PDB entry 9PMW | electron microscopy, 2.10 A resolution | chains D and A of the 5 polymer chains in the assembly

Chain D:
Molecule: HD4
Chain sequence (19 residues; row label = number of the first residue in the row):
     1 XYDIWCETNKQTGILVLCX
Modified positions: ACE (acetyl group) at position 1; Tyr2 (D-tyrosine; DTY); NH2 (amino group) at position 19
Covalent attachments: covalent link ACE_1-Cys6

Chain A:
Molecule: Huntingtin
Organism: Homo sapiens
UniProtKB: P42858 (HD_HUMAN); the construct has insertions or renumbered stretches relative to UniProt, so the offset changes along the chain: 1-38 = UniProt 1-38; 41-3144 = UniProt 39-3142
Chain sequence (3156 residues; each row starts with the number of its first residue):
     1 MATLEKLMKAFESLKSFQQQQQQQQQQQQQQQQQQQQQQQPPPPPPPPPP
    51 PQLPQPPPQAQPLLPQPQPPPPPPPPPPGPAVAEEPLHRPKKELSATKKD
   101 RVNHCLTICENIVAQSVRNSPEFQKLLGIAMELFLLCSDDAESDVRMVAD
   151 ECLNKVIKALMDSNLPRLQLELYKEIKKNGAPRSLRAALWRFAELAHLVR
   201 PQKCRPYLVNLLPCLTRTSKRPEESVQETLAAAVPKIMASFGNFANDNEI
   251 KVLLKAFIANLKSSSPTIRRTAAGSAVSICQHSRRTQYFYSWLLNVLLGL
   301 LVPVEDEHSTLLILGVLLTLRYLVPLLQQQVKDTSLKGSFGVTRKEMEVS
   351 PSAEQLVQVYELTLHHTQHQDHNVVTGALELLQQLFRTPPPELLQTLTAV
   401 GGIGQLTAAKEESGGRSRSGSIVELIAGGGSSCSPVLSRKQKGKVLLGEE
   451 EALEDDSESRSDVSSSALTASVKDEISGELAASSGVSTPGSAGHDIITEQ
   501 PRSQHTLQADSVDLASCDLTSSATDGDEEDILSHSSSQVSAVPSDPAMDL
   551 NDGTQASSPISDSSQTTTEGPDSAVTPSDSSEIVLDGTDNQYLGLQIGQP
   601 QDEDEEATGILPDEASEAFRNSSMALQQAHLLKNMSHCRQPSDSSVDKFV
   651 LRDEATEPGDQENKPCRIKGDIGQSTDDDSAPLVHCVRLLSASFLLTGGK
   701 NVLVPDRDVRVSVKALALSCVGAAVALHPESFFSKLYKVPLDTTEYPEEQ
   751 YVSDILNYIDHGDPQVRGATAILCGTLICSILSRSRFHVGDWMGTIRTLT
   801 GNTFSLADCIPLLRKTLKDESSVTCKLACTAVRNCVMSLCSSSYSELGLQ
   851 LIIDVLTLRNSSYWLVRTELLETLAEIDFRLVSFLEAKAENLHRGAHHYT
   901 GLLKLQERVLNNVVIHLLGDEDPRVRHVAAASLIRLVPKLFYKCDQGQAD
   951 PVVAVARDQSSVYLKLLMHETQPPSHFSVSTITRIYRGYNLLPSITDVTM
  1001 ENNLSRVIAAVSHELITSTTRALTFGCCEALCLLSTAFPVCIWSLGWHCG
  1051 PPLLSASDESRKSCTVGMATMILTLLSSAWFPLDLSAHQDALILAGNLLA
  1101 ASAPKSLRSSWASEEEANPAATKQEEVWPALGDRALVPMVEQLFSHLLKV
  1151 INICAHVLDDVAPGPAIKAALPSLTNPPSLSPIRRKGKEKEPGEQASVPL
  1201 SPKKGSEASAASRQSDTSGPVTTSKSSSLGSFYHLPSYLKLHDVLKATHA
  1251 NYKVTLDLQNSTEKFGGFLRSALDVLSQILELATLQDIGKCVEEILGYLK
  1301 SCFSREPMMATVCVQQLLKTLFGTNLASQFDGLSSNPSKSQGRAQRLGSS
  1351 SVRPGLYHYCFMAPYTHFTQALADASLRNMVQAEQENDTSGWFDVLQKVS
  1401 TQLKTNLTSVTKNRADKNAIHNHIRLFEPLVIKALKQYTTTTCVQLQKQV
  1451 LDLLAQLVQLRVNYCLLDSDQVFIGFVLKQFEYIEVGQFRESEAIIPNIF
  1501 FFLVLLSYERYHSKQIIGIPKIIQLCDGIMASGRKAVTHAIPALQPIVHD
  1551 LFVLRGTNKADAGKELETQKEVVVSMLLRLIQYHQVLEMFILVLQQCHKE
  1601 NEDKWKRLSRQIADIILPMLAKQQMHIDSHEALGVLNTLFEILAPSSLRP
  1651 VDMLLRSMFVTPNTMASVSTVQLWISGILAILRVLISQSTEDIVLSRIQE
  1701 LSFSPYLISCTVINRLRDGDSTSTLEEHSEGKQIKNLPEETFSRFLLQLV
  1751 GILLEDIVTKQLKVEMSEQQHTFYCQELGTLLMCLIHIFKSGMFRRITAA
  1801 ATRLFRSDGCGGSFYTLDSLNLRARSMITTHPALVLLWCQILLLVNHTDY
  1851 RWWAEVQQTPKRHSLSSTKLLSPQMSGEEEDSDLAAKLGMCNREIVRRGA
  1901 LILFCDYVCQNLHDSEHLTWLIVNHIQDLISLSHEPPVQDFISAVHRNSA
  1951 ASGLFIQAIQSRCENLSTPTMLKKTLQCLEGIHLSQSGAVLTLYVDRLLC
  2001 TPFRVLARMVDILACRRVEMLLAANLQSSMAQLPMEELNRIQEYLQSSGL
  2051 AQRHQRLYSLLDRFRLSTMQDSLSPSPPVSSHPLDGDGHVSLETVSPDKD
  2101 WYVHLVKSQCWTRSDSALLEGAELVNRIPAEDMNAFMMNSEFNLSLLAPC
  2151 LSLGMSEISGGQKSALFEAAREVTLARVSGTVQQLPAVHHVFQPELPAEP
  2201 AAYWSKLNDLFGDAALYQSLPTLARALAQYLVVVSKLPSHLHLPPEKEKD
  2251 IVKFVVATLEALSWHLIHEQIPLSLDLQAGLDCCCLALQLPGLWSVVSST
  2301 EFVTHACSLIHCVHFILEAVAVQPGEQLLSPERRTNTPKAISEEEEEVDP
  2351 NTQNPKYITAACEMVAEMVESLQSVLALGHKRNSGVPAFLTPLLRNIIIS
  2401 LARLPLVNSYTRVPPLVWKLGWSPKPGGDFGTAFPEIPVEFLQEKEVFKE
  2451 FIYRINTLGWTSRTQFEETWATLLGVLVTQPLVMEQEESPPEEDTERTQI
  2501 NVLAVQAITSLVLSAMTVPVAGNPAVSCLEQQPRNKPLKALDTRFGRKLS
  2551 IIRGIVEQEIQAMVSKRENIATHHLYQAWDPVPSLSPATTGALISHEKLL
  2601 LQINPERELGSMSYKLGQVSIHSVWLGNSITPLREEEWDEEEEEEADAPA
  2651 PSSPPTSPVNSRKHRAGVDIHSCSQFLLELYSRWILPSSSARRTPAILIS
  2701 EVVRSLLVVSDLFTERNQFELMYVTLTELRRVHPSEDEILAQYLVPATCK
  2751 AAAVLGMDKAVAEPVSRLLESTLRSSHLPSRVGALHGILYVLECDLLDDT
  2801 AKQLIPVISDYLLSNLKGIAHCVNIHSQQHVLVMCATAFYLIENYPLDVG
  2851 PEFSASIIQMCGVMLSGSEESTPSIIYHCALRGLERLLLSEQLSRLDAES
  2901 LVKLSVDRVNVHSPHRAMAALGLMLTCMYTGKEKVSPGRTSDPNPAAPDS
  2951 ESVIVAMERVSVLFDRIRKGFPCEARVVARILPQFLDDFFPPQDIMNKVI
  3001 GEFLSNQQPYPQFMATVVYKVFQTLHSTGQSSMVRDWVMLSLSNFTQRAP
  3051 VAMATWSLSCFFVSASTSPWVAAILPHVISRMGKLEQVDVNLFCLVATDF
  3101 YRHQIEEELDRRAFQSVLEVVAAPGSPYHRLLTCLRNVHKVTTCGGSGDY
  3151 KDDDDK
Not modelled in the structure: 1-96, 330-348, 407-663, 971-982, 1054-1063, 1110-1124, 1165-1227, 1332-1352, 1378-1419, 1556-1562, 1722-1735, 1862-1888, 2070-2094, 2331-2352, 2479-2496, 2586-2590, 2633-2662, 2688-2692, 2933-2952, 3106, 3138-3156
Construct notes: insertion (39-40); conflict Pro1051 (Val1049 in P42858), Leu1053 (Pro1051 in P42858); variant His2311 (Tyr2309 in P42858), Ile2788 (Val2786 in P42858); expression tag (3145-3156)
Curated features (UniProtKB/Swiss-Prot):
  - region: Thr3 to Ser13 (Sufficient for interaction with TPR), Gly493 to Gln504 (Interaction with ZDHHC17)
  - motif: Ile2397 to Leu2406 (Nuclear export signal)
  - site (Cleavage): Asp513, Leu514, Asp530, Ile531, Asp552, Gly553, Asp586, Gly587, Asp589, Asn590
  - modified residue: Lys9 (N6-acetyllysine), Lys178 (N6-acetyllysine), Lys236 (N6-acetyllysine), Lys345 (N6-acetyllysine), Ser413 (Phosphoserine), Ser419 (Phosphoserine), Ser421 (Phosphoserine), Ser434 (Phosphoserine), Lys444 (N6-acetyllysine), Ser642 (Phosphoserine), Ser645 (Phosphoserine), Ser1181 (Phosphoserine), Ser1201 (Phosphoserine), Ser1872 (Phosphoserine), Ser1876 (Phosphoserine)
  - lipidation: Gly553 (N-myristoyl glycine)
What the authors report for this chain:
  - binding site for HD4 (chain D): Ser1469 to Phe1473

How chain D and chain A interact:
Residue-residue contacts (50; chain D residue first):
  ACE_1(D) - Asn119(A)
  ACE_1(D) - Ser163(A)
  Tyr2(D) - Met161(A)
  Tyr2(D) - Asp162(A)
  Tyr2(D) - Ser163(A)
  Tyr2(D) - Leu165(A)
  Tyr2(D) - Pro166(A)
  Tyr2(D) - Leu198(A)
  Tyr2(D) - Arg200(A)  hydrogen bond (backbone-side chain)
  Tyr2(D) - Thr1440(A)
  Asp3(D) - Lys1436(A)  salt bridge
  Asp3(D) - Thr1439(A)
  Asp3(D) - Thr1440(A)
  Ile4(D) - Thr1439(A)
  Ile4(D) - Val1472(A)  hydrophobic
  Ile4(D) - Phe1476(A)  hydrophobic
  Trp5(D) - Leu1435(A)
  Trp5(D) - Lys1436(A)
  Trp5(D) - Thr1439(A)
  Trp5(D) - Val1472(A)
  Trp5(D) - Phe1473(A)  hydrophobic
  Cys6(D) - Asn119(A)  hydrogen bond
  Glu7(D) - Arg200(A)  salt bridge
  Lys10(D) - Val1472(A)
  Gln11(D) - Ser1469(A)  hydrogen bond (backbone-side chain)
  Thr12(D) - Ile1432(A)
  Thr12(D) - Ser1469(A)  hydrogen bond (backbone-side chain)
  Gly13(D) - Ile1432(A)
  Gly13(D) - Leu1466(A)
  Gly13(D) - Leu1467(A)
  Gly13(D) - Ser1469(A)  hydrogen bond (backbone-side chain)
  Ile14(D) - Arg1425(A)
  Ile14(D) - Glu1428(A)
  Ile14(D) - Leu1466(A)  hydrogen bond (backbone-backbone)
  Ile14(D) - Leu1467(A)  hydrogen bond (backbone-backbone)
  Leu15(D) - Ile1424(A)
  Leu15(D) - Arg1425(A)
  Leu15(D) - Glu1428(A)  hydrogen bond (backbone-side chain)
  Leu15(D) - Val1462(A)  hydrophobic
  Val16(D) - Val1462(A)
  Val16(D) - Asn1463(A)  hydrogen bond (backbone-backbone)
  Val16(D) - Leu1466(A)  hydrophobic
  Leu17(D) - Phe1322(A)  hydrophobic
  Leu17(D) - His1421(A)
  Leu17(D) - Leu1460(A)
  Leu17(D) - Arg1461(A)
  Cys18(D) - Arg1461(A)  hydrogen bond (backbone-backbone)
  Cys18(D) - Asn1463(A)  hydrogen bond (backbone-side chain)
  Cys18(D) - His1512(A)
  NH2_19(D) - Asn1463(A)
Interface residues without a listed pair, chain A (32 interface residues in all): Asn164, Val1431, Asp1470

In short:
17 residues of chain D and 32 residues of chain A are in contact, with 11 hydrogen bonds and 2 salt bridges.
Polar pairs include Asp3(D)-Lys1436(A), Glu7(D)-Arg200(A) and Tyr2(D)-Arg200(A). From the paper: a binding
site for HD4 (chain D) at Ser1469(A).
Chain D is HD4 and chain A is Huntingtin (Homo sapiens); the structure, Structure of HTTQ23-HAP40 complex
bound to macrocycles HHL1, HD4 and HL2, was determined by electron microscopy, deposited together with 9PN0.
